PDB entry 5FGE | X-ray diffraction, 2.60 A resolution | chains Z and a of the 28 polymer chains in the assembly

Chain Z:
Protein: Proteasome subunit beta type-6
Source organism: Saccharomyces cerevisiae (strain ATCC 204508 / S288c)
Notes: EC 3.4.25.1
Reference sequence: P23724 (PSB6_YEAST); residues 1-222 here correspond to UniProt positions 20-241 (UniProt number = residue number + 19)
Amino-acid sequence (222 residues; numbered 1 to 222; the number before each row is that of its first residue):
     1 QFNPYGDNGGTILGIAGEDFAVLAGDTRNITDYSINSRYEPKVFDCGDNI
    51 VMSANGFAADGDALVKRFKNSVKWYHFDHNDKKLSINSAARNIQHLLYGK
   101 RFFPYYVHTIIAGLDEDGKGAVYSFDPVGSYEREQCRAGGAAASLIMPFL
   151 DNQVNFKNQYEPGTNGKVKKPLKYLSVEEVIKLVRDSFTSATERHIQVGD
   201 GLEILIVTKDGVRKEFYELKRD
Bound ions: Mg2+: Thr192, Val198

Chain a:
Protein: Proteasome subunit beta type-7
Source organism: Saccharomyces cerevisiae (strain ATCC 204508 / S288c)
Notes: EC 3.4.25.1
Reference sequence: P30657 (PSB7_YEAST); residues -12 to 233 here correspond to UniProt positions 21-266 (UniProt number = residue number + 33)
Amino-acid sequence (246 residues; row label = number of the first residue in the row; numbers below 1 keep their minus sign (Thr-12 is residue -12)):
   -12 TQIANAGASPMVNTQQPIVTGTSVISMKYDNGVIIAADNLGSYGSLLRFN
    38 GVERLIPVGDNTVVGISGDISDMQHIERLLKDLVTENAYDNPLADAEEAL
    88 EPSYIFEYLATVMYQRRSKMNPLWNAIIVAGVQSNGDQFLRYVNLLGVTY
   138 SSPTLATGFGAHMANPLLRKVVDRESDIPKTTVQVAEEAIVNAMRVLYYR
   188 DARSSRNFSLAIIDKNTGLTFKKNLQVENMKWDFAKDIKGYGTQKI
Unresolved in the structure: -12 to 0

Interface between chain Z and chain a:
Residue-residue contacts - 40 pairs, chain Z then chain a:
  Gln1(Z) with Thr1(a), hydrogen bond
  Phe2(Z) with Thr1(a); Arg104(a); Met107(a); Pro109(a), hydrophobic; Trp111(a), hydrophobic; Leu132(a), hydrophobic
  Asn3(Z) with Leu133(a)
  Pro4(Z) with Arg104(a), hydrogen bond (backbone-side chain); Met107(a), hydrophobic; Leu133(a)
  Tyr5(Z) with Arg104(a)
  Asn8(Z) with Val135(a)
  Asn29(Z) with Tyr137(a)
  Ser34(Z) with His149(a), hydrogen bond
  Ile35(Z) with Arg156(a), hydrogen bond (backbone-side chain)
  Asn36(Z) with Tyr137(a), hydrogen bond; Ser139(a)
  Ser37(Z) with Ser138(a), hydrogen bond (side chain-backbone)
  Glu40(Z) with Arg128(a), salt bridge; Tyr137(a); Ser138(a), hydrogen bond (side chain-backbone)
  Phe57(Z) with Arg104(a); Leu133(a); Val135(a), hydrophobic
  Ala59(Z) with Tyr101(a); Leu133(a); Gly134(a); Val135(a)
  Asp60(Z) with Tyr101(a), hydrogen bond; Arg104(a), salt bridge
  Asp62(Z) with Thr136(a), hydrogen bond
  Ala63(Z) with Tyr101(a)
  Lys66(Z) with Glu94(a), salt bridge
  Phe103(Z) with Arg104(a); Ser105(a)
  Tyr105(Z) with Tyr101(a)
  Glu218(Z) with Arg161(a), salt bridge
  Arg221(Z) with Asp160(a), salt bridge; Arg161(a)
Interface residues without a listed pair, chain Z (25 interface residues in all): Gly6, Arg38, Tyr39
Interface residues without a listed pair, chain a (22 interface residues in all): Leu142

Summary:
25 residues of chain Z and 22 residues of chain a are in contact; the contacts include 9 hydrogen bonds and 5
salt bridges. Polar contacts include Glu40(Z)-Arg128(a), Asp60(Z)-Arg104(a) and Lys66(Z)-Glu94(a). The Mg2+
site is built by Thr192(Z) and Val198(Z).
Here chain Z is Proteasome subunit beta type-6 and chain a is Proteasome subunit beta type-7, both from
Saccharomyces cerevisiae (strain ATCC 204508 / S288c). Entry 5FGE (Yeast 20S proteasome beta5-H(-2)T-T1A
double mutant in complex with Carfilzomib) was determined by X-ray diffraction together with 5CZ4, 5CZ5, 5CZ6,
5CZ7, 5CZ8, 5CZ9 and 16 further entries from the same study.
